6XRA - chains C and A of the 3 polymer chains in the assembly; structure by electron microscopy, 3.00 A resolution.

# Chain C (and A)
Protein: Spike glycoprotein
From: Severe acute respiratory syndrome coronavirus 2
Notes: chain A of this document is another copy of the same molecule, construct and numbering; everything in this record applies to it too
Reference sequence: P0DTC2 (SPIKE_SARS2); numbering as in UniProt (aligned over 1-1273)
Chain sequence (1310 residues; row label = number of the first residue in the row):
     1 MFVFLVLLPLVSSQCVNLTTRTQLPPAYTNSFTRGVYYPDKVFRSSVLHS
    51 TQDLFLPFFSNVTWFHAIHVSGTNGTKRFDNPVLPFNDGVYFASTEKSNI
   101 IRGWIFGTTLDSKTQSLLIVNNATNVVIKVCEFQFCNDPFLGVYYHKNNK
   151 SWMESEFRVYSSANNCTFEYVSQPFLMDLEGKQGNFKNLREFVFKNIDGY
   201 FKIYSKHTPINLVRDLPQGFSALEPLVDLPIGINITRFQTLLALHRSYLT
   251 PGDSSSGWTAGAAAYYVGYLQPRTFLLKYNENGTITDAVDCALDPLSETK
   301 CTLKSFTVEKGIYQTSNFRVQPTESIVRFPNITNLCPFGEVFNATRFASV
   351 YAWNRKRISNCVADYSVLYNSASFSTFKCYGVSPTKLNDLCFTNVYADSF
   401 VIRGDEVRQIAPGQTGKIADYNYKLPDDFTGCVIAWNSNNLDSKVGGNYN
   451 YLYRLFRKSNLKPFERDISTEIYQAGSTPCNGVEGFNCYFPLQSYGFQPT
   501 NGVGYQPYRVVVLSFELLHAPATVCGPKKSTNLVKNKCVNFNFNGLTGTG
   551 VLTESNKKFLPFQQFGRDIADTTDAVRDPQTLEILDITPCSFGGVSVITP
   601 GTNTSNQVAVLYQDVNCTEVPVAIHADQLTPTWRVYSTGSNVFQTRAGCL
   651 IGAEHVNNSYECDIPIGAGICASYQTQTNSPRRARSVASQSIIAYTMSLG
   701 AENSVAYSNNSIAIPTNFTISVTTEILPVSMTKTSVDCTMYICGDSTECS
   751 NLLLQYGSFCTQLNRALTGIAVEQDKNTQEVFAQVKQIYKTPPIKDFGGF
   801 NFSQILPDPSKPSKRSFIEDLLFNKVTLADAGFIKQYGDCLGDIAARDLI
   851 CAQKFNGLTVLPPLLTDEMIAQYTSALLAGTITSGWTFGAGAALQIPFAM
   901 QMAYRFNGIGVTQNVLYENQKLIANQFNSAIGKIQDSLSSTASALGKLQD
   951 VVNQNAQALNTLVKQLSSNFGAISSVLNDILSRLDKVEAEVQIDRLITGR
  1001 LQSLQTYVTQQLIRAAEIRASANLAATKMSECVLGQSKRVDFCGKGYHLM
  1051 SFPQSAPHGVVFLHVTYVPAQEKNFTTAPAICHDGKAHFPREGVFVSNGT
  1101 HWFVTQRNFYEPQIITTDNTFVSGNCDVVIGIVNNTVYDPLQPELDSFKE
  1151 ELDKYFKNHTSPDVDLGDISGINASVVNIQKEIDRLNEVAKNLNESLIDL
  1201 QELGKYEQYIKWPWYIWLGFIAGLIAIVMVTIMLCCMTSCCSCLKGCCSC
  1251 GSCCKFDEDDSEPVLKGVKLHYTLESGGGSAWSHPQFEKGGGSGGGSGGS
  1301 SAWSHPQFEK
Disordered / not traced: 1-702, 771-911, 1174-1179, 1198-1310
Sequence notes: expression tag (1274-1310)
Cystine bridges: Cys738-Cys760, Cys743-Cys749, Cys1032-Cys1043, Cys1082-Cys1126
Covalent attachments: N-acetylglucosamine (NAG) linked to Asn709, Asn717, Asn1074, Asn1134, Asn1158, Asn1194
UniProt features mapped onto this chain:
  - region: Asn280 to Cys301 (Putative superantigen), Arg403 to Asp405 (Integrin-binding motif), Asn448 to Phe456 (Immunodominant HLA epitope recognized by the CD8+), Pro681 to Ala684 (Putative superantigen), Ser816 to Tyr837 (Fusion peptide 1), Lys835 to Phe855 (Fusion peptide 2), Asp1163 to Glu1202 (Heptad repeat 2)
  - motif: Met1237 to Cys1241 (Binding to host endocytosis trafficking protein SNX27), Asp1257 to Glu1262 (Diacidic ER export motif (host COPII)), Ser1261 to Gly1267 (Binding to host plasma membrane localising/FERM domain proteins), Lys1269 to Thr1273 (KxHxx, ER retrieval signal (COPI))
  - site (Cleavage): Arg685, Ser686, Arg815, Ser816
  - lipidation (S-palmitoyl cysteine): Cys1235, Cys1236, Cys1240, Cys1241, Cys1243, Cys1247, Cys1248, Cys1250, Cys1253, Cys1254
  - glycosylation: Asn17 (N-linked (GlcNAc...) (complex) asparagine), Asn61 (N-linked (GlcNAc...) (hybrid) asparagine), Asn74 (N-linked (GlcNAc...) (complex) asparagine), Asn122 (N-linked (GlcNAc...) (hybrid) asparagine), Asn149 (N-linked (GlcNAc...) (complex) asparagine), Asn165 (N-linked (GlcNAc...) (complex) asparagine), Asn234 (N-linked (GlcNAc...) (high mannose) asparagine), Asn282 (N-linked (GlcNAc...) (complex) asparagine), Thr323 (O-linked (GalNAc) threonine), Ser325 (O-linked (HexNAc...) serine), Asn331 (N-linked (GlcNAc...) (complex) asparagine), Asn343 (N-linked (GlcNAc...) (complex) asparagine), Asn603 (N-linked (GlcNAc...) (hybrid) asparagine), Asn616 (N-linked (GlcNAc...) (complex) asparagine), Asn657 (N-linked (GlcNAc...) (complex) asparagine), Thr676 (O-linked (GlcNAc...) threonine), Thr678 (O-linked (GlcNAc...) threonine), Asn709 (N-linked (GlcNAc...) (high mannose) asparagine), Asn717 (N-linked (GlcNAc...) (hybrid) asparagine), Asn801 (N-linked (GlcNAc...) (hybrid) asparagine) and 6 more in UniProt
  - natural variant: Leu5 (L5F: In strain: Iota/B.1.526), Ser13 (S13I: In strain: Epsilon/B.1.427/B.1.429), Leu18 (L18F: In strain: Beta/B.1.351, Gamma/P.1 and 1 more), Thr19 (T19I: In strain: Omicron/BQ.1.1, Omicron/XBB.1.5 and 1 more; T19R: In strain: Delta/B.1.617.2, Omicron/BA.2 and 4 more), Thr20 (T20N: In strain: Gamma/P.1), Leu24 to Ala27 (sequence variant, change not given here; In strain: Omicron/BA.2, Omicron/BA.2.12.1 and 6 more), Pro26 (P26S: In strain: Gamma/P.1), Gln52 (Q52H: In strain: Omicron/EG.5.1), Ala67 (A67V: In strain: Eta/B.1.525, Omicron/BA.1), His69 to Val70 (deletion: In strain: Alpha/B.1.1.7, Eta/B.1.525 and 5 more), Gly75 (G75V: In strain: Lambda/C.37), Thr76 (T76I: In strain: Lambda/C.37), 83 further natural variant entries in UniProt
  - mutagenesis: His69 to Val70 (Increased incorporation of cleaved spike into virions), Asn121 (N121Q: Partial loss of biliverdin affinity), Arg190 (R190K: Partial loss of biliverdin affinity), Asn234 (N234Q: Increased resistance to neutralizing antibodies), Asn331 (N331Q: Reduced viral infectivity), Asn343 (N343Q: Reduced viral infectivity), Leu452 (L452R: Increased resistance to neutralizing antibodies. Decreases HLA binding to NF9 epitope. Increased binding affinity to human ACE2), Tyr453 (Y453F: Decreased HLA binding to NF9 epitope. Increased binding affinity to human ACE2), Ala475 (A475V: Increased resistance to neutralizing antibodies), Val483 (V483A: Increased resistance to neutralizing antibodies), Glu484 (E484D: Increased replication in human TMEM106B overexpressing cells), Phe490 (F490L: Increased resistance to neutralizing antibodies and human covalescent sera neutralization), 17 further mutagenesis entries in UniProt
What the authors report for this chain:
  - conformationally variable residues: Asp1127 to Asn1135
  - post-translational modification sites: Asn1098, Asn1134, Asn1158, Asn1173, Asn1194
  - mutagenesis - K986P: decreased stability (proposed by the authors, not directly observed)

# Chain C / chain A interface
Pairs across the interface - 224 pairs, chain C then chain A:
  Phe718(C) with Phe1089(A), hydrophobic; Phe1121(A), hydrophobic; Val1122(A); Ser1123(A), hydrogen bond (backbone-side chain)
  Thr719(C) with Ser1123(A); Asp1127(A); Val1129(A)
  Ile720(C) with Ala706(A), hydrophobic; Tyr707(A); Ala1080(A), hydrophobic; Ala1087(A), hydrophobic; Phe1089(A), hydrophobic; Asp1127(A); Val1128(A); Val1129(A), hydrogen bond (backbone-backbone)
  Ser721(C) with Val1129(A)
  Val722(C) with Val705(A), hydrophobic; Ala706(A), hydrophobic; Val1128(A), hydrophobic; Val1129(A), hydrogen bond (backbone-backbone); Ile1130(A); Gly1131(A), hydrogen bond (backbone-backbone)
  Thr723(C) with Gly1131(A)
  Thr724(C) with Gly1131(A), hydrogen bond (backbone-backbone); Ile1132(A); Val1133(A), hydrogen bond (backbone-backbone)
  Glu725(C) with Val1133(A); Asn1135(A), hydrogen bond
  Ile726(C) with Ile1132(A), hydrophobic; Val1133(A), hydrogen bond (backbone-backbone); Asn1134(A); Asn1135(A), hydrogen bond (backbone-backbone)
  Leu727(C) with Asn1135(A)
  Pro728(C) with Asn1135(A)
  Tyr741(C) with Pro1143(A), hydrogen bond (side chain-backbone); Leu1145(A), hydrophobic
  Ile742(C) with Phe1148(A)
  Cys743(C) with Phe1148(A)
  Asp745(C) with Lys1149(A), salt bridge
  Ser746(C) with Lys1149(A)
  Cys749(C) with Phe1148(A), hydrophobic
  Leu752(C) with Arg995(A)
  Gln755(C) with Gln992(A), hydrogen bond; Arg995(A); Leu996(A), hydrogen bond (backbone-backbone)
  Tyr756(C) with Arg995(A); Leu996(A); Gly999(A)
  Gly757(C) with Leu996(A)
  Phe759(C) with Gly999(A); Gln1002(A)
  Gln762(C) with Ser1003(A); Thr1006(A)
  Leu763(C) with Thr1006(A)
  Ala766(C) with Thr1006(A); Gln1010(A)
  Thr912(C) with Gln913(A), hydrogen bond
  Gln913(C) with Gln913(A), hydrogen bond
  Leu916(C) with Gln913(A); Leu916(A), hydrophobic; Tyr917(A), hydrophobic; Gln920(A), hydrogen bond (backbone-side chain)
  Asn919(C) with Gln920(A)
  Gln920(C) with Gln920(A), hydrogen bond
  Ile923(C) with Phe927(A), hydrophobic
  Gln926(C) with Phe927(A)
  Phe927(C) with Phe927(A), hydrophobic; Ser1196(A)
  Asn928(C) with Leu1197(A)
  Ala930(C) with Phe927(A), hydrophobic; Ile931(A), hydrophobic
  Ile931(C) with Leu1193(A), hydrophobic
  Ile934(C) with Ile934(A), hydrophobic; Leu1193(A), hydrophobic
  Gln935(C) with Ala1190(A), hydrogen bond (side chain-backbone); Asn1194(A), hydrogen bond
  Ser937(C) with Leu938(A)
  Leu938(C) with Leu1186(A); Val1189(A), hydrophobic
  Ala942(C) with Ile1183(A); Leu1186(A), hydrophobic
  Ala944(C) with Leu945(A), hydrophobic
  Leu945(C) with Ile1183(A), hydrophobic
  Gly946(C) with Ile1183(A)
  Gln949(C) with Gln1180(A)
  Val951(C) with Val952(A), hydrophobic
  Val952(C) with Val952(A), hydrophobic
  Leu959(C) with Leu959(A), hydrophobic
  Leu962(C) with Leu962(A), hydrophobic
  Val963(C) with Ile1169(A)
  Leu966(C) with Leu966(A), hydrophobic; Ile1169(A), hydrophobic
  Ser967(C) with Ile1169(A)
  Asn969(C) with Phe970(A)
  Phe970(C) with Leu1166(A), hydrophobic
  Val976(C) with Leu977(A), hydrophobic; Leu981(A), hydrophobic
  Asn978(C) with Asp1163(A), hydrogen bond; Val1164(A), hydrogen bond (side chain-backbone)
  Ile980(C) with Ile980(A), hydrophobic; Leu981(A), hydrophobic; Leu984(A), hydrophobic
  Leu981(C) with Ser1161(A); Val1164(A), hydrophobic
  Arg983(C) with Leu984(A); Asp985(A), salt bridge
  Leu984(C) with Leu984(A), hydrophobic
  Asp985(C) with Thr1160(A); Ser1161(A), hydrogen bond
  Val987(C) with Glu988(A)
  Ala989(C) with Phe1156(A)
  Glu990(C) with Arg995(A)
  Gln992(C) with Phe1156(A); Lys1157(A)
  Ile993(C) with Phe1148(A); Leu1152(A), hydrophobic
  Asp994(C) with Arg995(A), salt bridge
  Leu996(C) with Phe1148(A), hydrophobic; Glu1151(A); Leu1152(A)
  Ile997(C) with Phe1148(A), hydrophobic
  Thr998(C) with Thr998(A)
  Arg1000(C) with Leu1145(A); Asp1146(A), hydrogen bond (side chain-backbone); Ser1147(A); Phe1148(A); Glu1151(A), salt bridge
  Leu1001(C) with Thr998(A); Gln1002(A)
  Gln1002(C) with Gln1002(A)
  Ser1003(C) with Pro1143(A); Leu1145(A)
  Gln1005(C) with Gln1002(A); Gln1005(A); Thr1006(A), hydrogen bond
  Thr1006(C) with Gln1142(A); Pro1143(A)
  Tyr1007(C) with Gln1142(A), hydrogen bond (backbone-side chain); Pro1143(A)
  Thr1009(C) with Thr1009(A)
  Gln1010(C) with Pro1140(A); Leu1141(A), hydrogen bond (side chain-backbone); Gln1142(A), hydrogen bond; Pro1143(A)
  Gln1011(C) with Gln1142(A), hydrogen bond
  Leu1012(C) with Gln1010(A); Ile1013(A)
  Ile1013(C) with Ile1013(A), hydrophobic
  Arg1014(C) with Val1137(A), hydrogen bond (side chain-backbone); Tyr1138(A), hydrogen bond (side chain-backbone); Asp1139(A)
  Glu1017(C) with Val1137(A); Tyr1138(A), hydrogen bond (side chain-backbone)
  Ile1018(C) with Val1137(A), hydrophobic
  Arg1019(C) with Glu1017(A), salt bridge
  Ser1021(C) with Val1137(A)
  Thr1027(C) with Arg1039(A)
  Ser1030(C) with Val1040(A), hydrogen bond (side chain-backbone); Asp1041(A), hydrogen bond
  Glu1031(C) with Arg1039(A), salt bridge; Val1040(A)
  Val1033(C) with Arg1107(A), hydrogen bond (backbone-side chain)
  Leu1034(C) with Asp1041(A); Tyr1047(A); Arg1107(A)
  Gly1035(C) with Val1040(A); Arg1107(A), hydrogen bond (backbone-side chain)
  Gln1036(C) with Gly1093(A), hydrogen bond (side chain-backbone); Arg1107(A)
  Arg1039(C) with Arg1039(A)
  Leu1049(C) with Pro1079(A); Phe1089(A), hydrophobic; Pro1090(A)
  Met1050(C) with Ile712(A), hydrophobic; Thr1077(A); Pro1079(A), hydrophobic; Val1094(A), hydrophobic
  Phe1052(C) with Val705(A), hydrophobic; Asn710(A)
  Val1065(C) with Ala706(A), hydrophobic; Pro1079(A), hydrophobic
  Tyr1067(C) with Phe1089(A), hydrophobic; Phe1121(A)
  Gln1106(C) with Glu1092(A)
  Phe1109(C) with Arg1091(A); Phe1121(A), hydrophobic
  Glu1111(C) with Arg1091(A), salt bridge
  Tyr1138(C) with Gly769(A); Ile770(A), hydrogen bond (side chain-backbone); Arg1019(A)
  Leu1141(C) with Arg765(A)
  Gln1142(C) with Arg765(A), hydrogen bond (backbone-side chain)
  Pro1143(C) with Gln762(A), hydrogen bond (backbone-side chain)
  Glu1144(C) with Gln762(A), hydrogen bond (backbone-side chain)
  Leu1145(C) with Gln762(A)
  Glu1151(C) with Gly757(A); Ser758(A), hydrogen bond (side chain-backbone)
  Tyr1155(C) with Leu754(A); Gln755(A)
  Ser1161(C) with Arg983(A)
  Leu1166(C) with Asn969(A); Ile973(A), hydrophobic
  Gly1167(C) with Gln965(A); Asn969(A), hydrogen bond (backbone-side chain)
  Asp1168(C) with Gln965(A), hydrogen bond (backbone-side chain)
  Ile1169(C) with Leu966(A), hydrophobic
  Ile1172(C) with Thr961(A); Gln965(A)
  Gln1180(C) with Lys947(A)
  Glu1182(C) with Ser940(A); Ala944(A); Lys947(A), salt bridge
  Leu1186(C) with Ser937(A); Ser940(A); Thr941(A)
  Val1189(C) with Asp936(A); Ser937(A)
  Asn1192(C) with Lys933(A), hydrogen bond (backbone-side chain)
  Leu1193(C) with Lys933(A)
  Glu1195(C) with Gln926(A)
  Ser1196(C) with Gln926(A), hydrogen bond (side chain-backbone); Ser929(A), hydrogen bond; Ala930(A), hydrogen bond (side chain-backbone)
  Leu1197(C) with Gln926(A)
Other interface residues (no listed pair), chain C (140 interface residues in all): Asn717, Glu748, Thr941, Leu948, Ile973, Ser974, Leu977, Val991, Val1008, Ala1016, Lys1038, Phe1156, His1159, Val1164
Other interface residues (no listed pair), chain A (142 interface residues in all): Ser704, Ala766, Ala924, Asn925, Leu948, Gln949, Ala958, Val963, Ser968, Ala972, Val976, Val987, Val991, Lys1038, Phe1042, Ala1078, Glu1144, His1159, Pro1162, Gly1167, Asn1187, Lys1191

# Summary
140 residues of chain C face 142 of chain A across their interface; the contacts include 46 hydrogen bonds and
8 salt bridges. Polar pairs include Asp745(C)-Lys1149(A), Arg983(C)-Asp985(A) and Asp994(C)-Arg995(A). The
paper reports that K986P of chain C reduces stability; modification sites Asn1098(C), Asn1134(C) and
Asn1158(C) among others.
Chain C and chain A are both Spike glycoprotein (Severe acute respiratory syndrome coronavirus 2); the
structure, Distinct conformational states of SARS-CoV-2 spike protein, was determined by electron microscopy,
deposited together with 6XR8.
